1OTU - chains A and B of the 6 polymer chains in the assembly; structure by X-ray diffraction, 3.30 A resolution.

# Chain A (and B)
Molecule: Voltage-gated ClC-type chloride channel eriC
Organism: Escherichia coli
Notes: chain B of this document is another copy of the same molecule, construct and numbering; everything in this record applies to it too
UniProtKB: P37019 (CLCA_ECOLI); residues 1-465 here = UniProt positions 1-465
Chain sequence (465 residues; numbered 1 to 465; the number before each row is that of its first residue):
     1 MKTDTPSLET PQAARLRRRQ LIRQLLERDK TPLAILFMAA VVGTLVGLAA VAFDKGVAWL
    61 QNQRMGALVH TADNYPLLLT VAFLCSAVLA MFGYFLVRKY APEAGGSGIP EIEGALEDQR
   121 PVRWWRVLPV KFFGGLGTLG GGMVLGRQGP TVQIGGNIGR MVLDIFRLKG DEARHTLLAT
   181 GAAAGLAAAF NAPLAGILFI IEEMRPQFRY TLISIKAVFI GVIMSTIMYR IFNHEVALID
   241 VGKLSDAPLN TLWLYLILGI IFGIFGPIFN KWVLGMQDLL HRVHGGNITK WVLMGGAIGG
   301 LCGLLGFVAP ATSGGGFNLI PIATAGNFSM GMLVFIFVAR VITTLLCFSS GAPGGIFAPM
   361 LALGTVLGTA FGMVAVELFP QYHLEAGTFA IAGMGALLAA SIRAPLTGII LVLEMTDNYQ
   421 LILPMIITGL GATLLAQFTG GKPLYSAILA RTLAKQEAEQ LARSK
Not modelled in the structure: 1-16, 461-465 (chain B: 1-17, 459-465)
Differences from the reference sequence: engineered mutation Gln-148 (Glu in P37019)
Curated features (UniProtKB/Swiss-Prot):
  - motif: Gly-106 to Pro-110 (Selectivity filter part_1), Gly-146, Arg-147, Gly-149, Pro-150 (Selectivity filter part_2), Gly-355 to Pro-359 (Selectivity filter part_3)
  - binding site (chloride): Ser-107, Ile-356, Phe-357, Tyr-445
  - site: Glu-203 (Mediates proton transfer from the protein to the inner aqueous phase)

# Chain A / chain B interface
Contacting residue pairs (116; chain A residue first):
  Arg-17(A) with Glu-117(B); Gln-119(B)
  Arg-18(A) with Gln-119(B); Leu-453(B); Gln-456(B); Glu-457(B)
  Arg-19(A) with Glu-457(B), salt bridge
  Leu-21(A) with Glu-117(B); Gln-119(B); Leu-453(B), hydrophobic
  Ile-22(A) with Ala-450(B); Leu-453(B); Ala-454(B), hydrophobic
  Gln-24(A) with Phe-208(B)
  Leu-25(A) with Phe-208(B); Ser-446(B); Leu-449(B), hydrophobic; Ala-450(B)
  Leu-26(A) with Lys-442(B), hydrogen bond (backbone-side chain); Ala-450(B), hydrophobic
  Arg-28(A) with Glu-113(B), salt bridge; Glu-203(B), salt bridge; Gln-207(B); Phe-208(B); Pro-443(B); Ser-446(B), hydrogen bond
  Asp-29(A) with Arg-403(B), salt bridge; Gln-437(B), hydrogen bond (backbone-side chain)
  Lys-30(A) with Gln-437(B); Lys-442(B)
  Thr-31(A) with Gln-437(B)
  Leu-36(A) with Leu-434(B), hydrophobic; Phe-438(B), hydrophobic
  Glu-113(A) with Arg-28(B), salt bridge
  Glu-117(A) with Leu-21(B)
  Gln-119(A) with Arg-18(B); Leu-21(B)
  Asn-191(A) with Tyr-419(B)
  Pro-193(A) with Tyr-419(B)
  Leu-194(A) with Ile-410(B), hydrophobic; Ile-422(B), hydrophobic; Ile-426(B), hydrophobic
  Ile-197(A) with Leu-406(B), hydrophobic
  Leu-198(A) with Leu-198(B), hydrophobic
  Glu-203(A) with Arg-28(B), salt bridge
  Arg-205(A) with Arg-205(B)
  Gln-207(A) with Arg-28(B); Tyr-210(B)
  Phe-208(A) with Gln-24(B); Leu-25(B); Arg-28(B); Tyr-210(B)
  Arg-209(A) with Tyr-210(B)
  Tyr-210(A) with Gln-207(B); Phe-208(B); Arg-209(B); Tyr-210(B)
  Lys-216(A) with Arg-403(B); Thr-433(B), hydrogen bond (side chain-backbone); Leu-434(B); Gln-437(B)
  Phe-219(A) with Leu-406(B), hydrophobic; Ile-426(B), hydrophobic; Leu-430(B), hydrophobic
  Ile-220(A) with Leu-430(B), hydrophobic
  Ile-223(A) with Ile-426(B), hydrophobic; Ile-427(B), hydrophobic; Leu-430(B), hydrophobic
  Thr-226(A) with Leu-423(B)
  Ile-227(A) with Leu-423(B), hydrophobic
  Arg-230(A) with Leu-249(B); Leu-423(B)
  Ile-231(A) with Leu-249(B), hydrophobic
  Leu-249(A) with Arg-230(B); Ile-231(B), hydrophobic
  Arg-403(A) with Asp-29(B), salt bridge; Lys-216(B)
  Leu-406(A) with Ile-197(B), hydrophobic; Phe-219(B), hydrophobic
  Ile-410(A) with Leu-194(B), hydrophobic
  Leu-413(A) with Leu-413(B), hydrophobic
  Glu-414(A) with Tyr-419(B), hydrogen bond
  Tyr-419(A) with Asn-191(B); Glu-414(B), hydrogen bond
  Ile-422(A) with Leu-194(B), hydrophobic
  Leu-423(A) with Thr-226(B); Ile-227(B), hydrophobic; Arg-230(B)
  Ile-426(A) with Phe-219(B), hydrophobic; Ile-223(B), hydrophobic
  Leu-430(A) with Phe-219(B), hydrophobic; Ile-220(B), hydrophobic; Ile-223(B), hydrophobic
  Thr-433(A) with Lys-216(B), hydrogen bond (backbone-side chain)
  Leu-434(A) with Lys-216(B)
  Gln-437(A) with Asp-29(B), hydrogen bond (side chain-backbone); Lys-30(B); Thr-31(B); Lys-216(B)
  Phe-438(A) with Leu-36(B), hydrophobic
  Lys-442(A) with Leu-26(B), hydrogen bond (side chain-backbone); Lys-30(B)
  Pro-443(A) with Arg-28(B)
  Ser-446(A) with Leu-25(B); Arg-28(B), hydrogen bond
  Leu-449(A) with Leu-25(B), hydrophobic
  Ala-450(A) with Leu-25(B); Leu-26(B), hydrophobic
  Leu-453(A) with Arg-18(B); Leu-21(B), hydrophobic; Ile-22(B)
  Ala-454(A) with Ile-22(B), hydrophobic
  Gln-456(A) with Arg-18(B), hydrogen bond
  Glu-457(A) with Arg-18(B); Arg-19(B), salt bridge; Ile-22(B)
Interface residues without a listed pair, chain A (68 interface residues in all): Leu-33, Ala-192, Ile-201, Lys-243, Leu-252, Ile-409, Asp-417, Ile-427, Ala-447
Interface residues without a listed pair, chain B (67 interface residues in all): Leu-33, Ala-192, Pro-193, Ile-201, Lys-243, Leu-252, Ile-409, Asp-417, Ala-447

# In short
The interface between chain A and chain B involves 68 residues on one side and 67 on the other; the contacts
include 11 hydrogen bonds and 8 salt bridges. Polar contacts include Arg-19(A)/Glu-457(B),
Arg-28(A)/Glu-113(B) and Arg-28(A)/Glu-203(B).
Chain A and chain B are both Voltage-gated ClC-type chloride channel eriC (Escherichia coli); the structure,
Structure of the Escherichia coli ClC Chloride channel E148Q mutant and Fab Complex, was determined by X-ray
diffraction together with 1OTS and 1OTT from the same study.
